PDB entry 1L84 | X-ray diffraction, 1.90 A resolution | chain A

Chain A:
Molecule: T4 lysozyme
Source organism: Enterobacteria phage T4
Notes: EC 3.2.1.17
Reference sequence: P00720 (LYCV_BPT4); residue numbers follow UniProt; this construct covers 1-164
Amino-acid sequence (164 residues; each row starts with the number of its first residue):
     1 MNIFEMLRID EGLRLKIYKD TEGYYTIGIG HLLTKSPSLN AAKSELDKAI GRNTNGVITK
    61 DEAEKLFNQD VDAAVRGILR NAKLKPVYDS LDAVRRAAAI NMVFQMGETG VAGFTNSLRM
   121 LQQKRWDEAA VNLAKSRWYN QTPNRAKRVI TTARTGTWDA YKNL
Unresolved in the structure: 163-164
Construct notes: conflict T54 (Cys in P00720), A97 (Cys in P00720), A99 (Leu in P00720), A153 (Phe in P00720)
Curated features (UniProtKB/Swiss-Prot):
  - active site (Proton donor/acceptor): E11, D20
  - binding site (substrate): L32, F104, S117, N132
  - mutagenesis: E11 (E11A/F/H/M/N: Complete loss of enzymatic activity; E11N: Loss of 84% of enzymatic activity; E11Q: Complete loss of activity), D20 (D20A/N/S/T: Complete loss of enzymatic activity; D20C: Nearly no effet on specific enzymatic activity; D20E/Q: Loss of 99% of enzymatic activity), T26 (T26E: Complete loss of activity at neutral pH; covalently bound substrate; T26H: Facilitates transglycosylation more effectively than hydrolysis; covalently bound substrate), G30 (G30A: Almost complete loss of enzymatic activity; G30F: Almost complete loss of enzymatic activity. The enzyme is destabilized by 1.5 kcal/mol), S117 (S117F: 10-fold decrease in enzymatic activity; S117I: 500-fold decrease in enzymatic activity; S117V: 50-fold decrease in enzymatic activity), N132 (N132I: 5-fold decrease in enzymatic activity; N132M/F: 2-fold decrease in enzymatic activity)
Small-molecule neighbours: benzene (BNZ): I78, L84, V87, Y88, L91, A99, M102, V103, V111, L118, L121

Summary:
Bound to chain A: benzene. Curated annotation (UniProt) lists active-site residues E11 and D20, 4
substrate-binding residues and 6 mutagenesis sites.
Chain A is T4 lysozyme (Enterobacteria phage T4); the structure, A cavity-containing mutant of T4 lysozyme is
stabilized by buried benzene, was determined by X-ray diffraction (same publication as 1L83).
